PDB entry 1CQ8 | X-ray diffraction, 2.40 A resolution | chain A

Chain A:
Protein: Aspartate aminotransferase (2.6.1.1)
Organism: Escherichia coli
Notes: EC 2.6.1.1
UniProt: P00509 (AAT_ECOLI); the construct has insertions or renumbered stretches relative to UniProt, so the offset changes along the chain: 5-64 = UniProt 1-60; 66-126 = UniProt 61-121; 133-152 = UniProt 123-142; 154-231 = UniProt 143-220; 1 more segments
Chain sequence (396 residues; each row starts with the number of its first residue; note: 9 numbers in that range are skipped by the numbering (no residue carries them; nothing is unmodelled there)):
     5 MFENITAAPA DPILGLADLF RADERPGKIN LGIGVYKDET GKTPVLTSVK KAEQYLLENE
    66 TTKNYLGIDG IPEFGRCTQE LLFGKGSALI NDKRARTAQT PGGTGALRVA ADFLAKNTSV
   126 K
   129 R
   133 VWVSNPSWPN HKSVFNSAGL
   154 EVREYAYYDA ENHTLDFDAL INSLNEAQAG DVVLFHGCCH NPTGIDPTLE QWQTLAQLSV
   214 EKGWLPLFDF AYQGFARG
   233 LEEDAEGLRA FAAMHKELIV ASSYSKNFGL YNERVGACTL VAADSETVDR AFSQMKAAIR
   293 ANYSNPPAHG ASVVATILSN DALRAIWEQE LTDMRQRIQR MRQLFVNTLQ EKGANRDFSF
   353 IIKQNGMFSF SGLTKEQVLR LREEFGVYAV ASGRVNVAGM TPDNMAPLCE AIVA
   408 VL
Swiss-Prot annotation at these positions:
  - binding site (L-aspartate): Gly38, Trp140, Asn194, Arg386
  - modified residue: Lys258 (N6-(pyridoxal phosphate)lysine)
Residues lining bound ligands: PY6 (2-[O-phosphonopyridoxyl]-amino-hexanoic acid): Ile17, Leu18, Ile37, Gly38, Tyr70, Gly107, Gly108, Thr109, Trp140, His189, Asn194, Asp222, Ala224, Tyr225, Ser255, Ser257, Lys258, Arg266, Arg292, Ser296, Asn297, Phe360, Arg386

Overview:
Bound to chain A: compound PY6. From UniProt: 4 L-aspartate-binding residues.
Chain A is Aspartate aminotransferase (2.6.1.1) (Escherichia coli); the structure, Aspartate aminotransferase
(e.c. 2.6.1.1) complexed with C6-pyridoxal-5P-phosphate, was determined by X-ray diffraction together with
1C9C, 1CQ6 and 1CQ7 from the same study.
